Entry 7L0W (electron microscopy, 2.74 A resolution); this record covers chains A and F of the 60 polymer chains in the assembly.

[Chain A (and F)]
Protein: VP2
From: Primate bocaparvovirus 1 (strain Human bocavirus 1 type 1)
Notes: chain F of this document is another copy of the same molecule, construct and numbering; everything in this record applies to it too
UniProt: H9C5X6 (H9C5X6_HBOC1); numbering as in UniProt (aligned over 33-542)
Sequence (510 residues; row label = number of the first residue in the row):
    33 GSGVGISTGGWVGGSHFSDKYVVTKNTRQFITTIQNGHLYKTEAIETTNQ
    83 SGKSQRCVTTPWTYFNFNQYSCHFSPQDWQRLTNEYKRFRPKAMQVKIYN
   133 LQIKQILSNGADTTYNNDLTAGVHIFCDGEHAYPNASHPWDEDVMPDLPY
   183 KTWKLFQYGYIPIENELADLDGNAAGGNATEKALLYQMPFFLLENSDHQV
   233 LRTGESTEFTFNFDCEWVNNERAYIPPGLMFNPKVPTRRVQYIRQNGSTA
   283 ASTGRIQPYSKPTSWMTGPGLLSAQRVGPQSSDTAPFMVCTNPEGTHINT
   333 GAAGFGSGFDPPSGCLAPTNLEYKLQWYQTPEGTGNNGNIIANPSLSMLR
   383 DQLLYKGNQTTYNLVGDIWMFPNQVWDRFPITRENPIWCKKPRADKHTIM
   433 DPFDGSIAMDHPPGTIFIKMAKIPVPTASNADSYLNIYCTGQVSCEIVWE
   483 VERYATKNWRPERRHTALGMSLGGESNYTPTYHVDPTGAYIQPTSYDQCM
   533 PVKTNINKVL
Reported in the primary citation:
  - post-translational modification sites: C159, C247

[How chain A and chain F interact]
Residue-residue contacts (73):
  D51(A) - D51(F)
  S107(A) - W491(F)
  P108(A) - W491(F)
  P108(A) - P493(F)
  Q109(A) - T488(F)
  Q109(A) - N490(F)
  Q109(A) - W491(F)  hydrogen bond (backbone-backbone)
  Q109(A) - R492(F)  hydrogen bond (side chain-backbone)
  Q109(A) - E494(F)  hydrogen bond
  Q109(A) - R496(F)
  Q112(A) - P493(F)
  Q112(A) - E494(F)  hydrogen bond (side chain-backbone)
  Q112(A) - R496(F)
  R113(A) - Y486(F)  hydrogen bond (side chain-backbone)
  R113(A) - A487(F)
  N116(A) - R496(F)
  E117(A) - E117(F)
  E117(A) - Y486(F)
  D179(A) - W491(F)
  L180(A) - W491(F)  hydrophobic
  P181(A) - W491(F)
  R485(A) - R485(F)
  Y486(A) - R113(F)  hydrogen bond (backbone-side chain)
  Y486(A) - E117(F)
  A487(A) - R113(F)
  T488(A) - Q109(F)
  N490(A) - Q109(F)
  W491(A) - S107(F)
  W491(A) - P108(F)
  W491(A) - Q109(F)  hydrogen bond (backbone-backbone)
  W491(A) - D179(F)
  W491(A) - L180(F)  hydrophobic
  W491(A) - P181(F)
  W491(A) - Y514(F)
  W491(A) - Y522(F)  hydrogen bond
  R492(A) - Q109(F)  hydrogen bond (backbone-side chain)
  R492(A) - P512(F)
  R492(A) - T513(F)  hydrogen bond (side chain-backbone)
  R492(A) - Y514(F)
  R492(A) - H515(F)
  P493(A) - P108(F)
  P493(A) - Q112(F)
  P493(A) - A499(F)
  P493(A) - M502(F)  hydrophobic
  P493(A) - Y514(F)
  E494(A) - Q109(F)  hydrogen bond
  E494(A) - Q112(F)  hydrogen bond (backbone-side chain)
  E494(A) - T498(F)
  E494(A) - A499(F)  hydrogen bond (backbone-backbone)
  R495(A) - T498(F)
  R495(A) - A499(F)
  R495(A) - L500(F)
  R496(A) - Q109(F)
  R496(A) - Q112(F)
  R496(A) - N116(F)
  R496(A) - H497(F)
  R496(A) - T498(F)  hydrogen bond (backbone-side chain)
  H497(A) - R496(F)
  T498(A) - E494(F)
  T498(A) - R495(F)
  T498(A) - R496(F)  hydrogen bond (side chain-backbone)
  A499(A) - P493(F)
  A499(A) - E494(F)  hydrogen bond (backbone-backbone)
  A499(A) - R495(F)
  L500(A) - R495(F)
  M502(A) - P493(F)  hydrophobic
  P512(A) - R492(F)
  T513(A) - R492(F)  hydrogen bond (backbone-side chain)
  Y514(A) - W491(F)
  Y514(A) - R492(F)
  Y514(A) - P493(F)
  H515(A) - R492(F)
  Y522(A) - W491(F)  hydrogen bond
Interface residues without a listed pair, chain A (36 interface residues in all): G46, R415, K489, M532
Interface residues without a listed pair, chain F (36 interface residues in all): G46, R415, K489, M532

[Summary]
The chain A/chain F interface involves 36 residues from each chain; the contacts include 18 hydrogen bonds.
Among the polar pairs are Q109(A)-R492(F), Q109(A)-E494(F) and Q112(A)-E494(F). The paper reports modification
sites C159(A) and C247(A).
Chain A and chain F are both VP2 (Primate bocaparvovirus 1 (strain Human bocavirus 1 type 1)); the structure,
Human Bocavirus 1 (pH 5.5), was determined by electron microscopy, deposited together with 7L0U, 7L0V, 7L0X
and 7L0Y.
